3CWB - chains D and H of the 20 polymer chains in the assembly; structure by X-ray diffraction, 3.51 A resolution.

Chain D:
Name: Mitochondrial cytochrome C1, heme protein
Organism: Gallus gallus
Sequence (241 residues; row label = number of the first residue in the row):
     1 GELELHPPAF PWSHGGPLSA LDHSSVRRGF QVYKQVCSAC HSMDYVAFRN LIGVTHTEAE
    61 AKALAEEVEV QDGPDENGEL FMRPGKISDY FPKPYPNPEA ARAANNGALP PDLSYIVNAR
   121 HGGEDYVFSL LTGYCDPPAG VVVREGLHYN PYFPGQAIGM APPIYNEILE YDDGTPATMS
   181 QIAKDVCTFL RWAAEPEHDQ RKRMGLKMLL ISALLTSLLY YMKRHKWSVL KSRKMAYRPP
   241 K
Ion coordination: heme c Fe: His41, Met160
Ligand contacts: heme c (HEC): Val32, Val36, Cys37, Cys40, His41, Asn105, Ala108, Leu109, Pro110, Pro111, Leu113, Ile116, Arg120, Tyr126, Val127, Leu130, Leu131, Phe153, Ile158, Gly159, Met160, Pro163, Ile164, Val186

Chain H:
Name: Mitochondrial ubiquinol-cytochrome C reductase 11 kDa protein, complex III subunit VIII
Organism: Gallus gallus
Sequence (77 residues; numbered 2 to 78; the number before each row is that of its first residue):
     2 LRGSGEEEEE ELVDPLTTIR EHCEQTEKCV KARERLELCD ARVSSRSHTE EQCTEELFDF
    62 LHARDHCVAH KLFNKLK
Unresolved in the structure: 2-8
Disulfides: Cys24-Cys68, Cys40-Cys54

Chain D / chain H interface:
Residue-residue contacts - 34 pairs, chain D then chain H:
  Leu3(D) with Phe59(H), hydrophobic
  Leu5(D) with Phe59(H), hydrophobic; His63(H)
  Pro8(D) with His67(H); Ala70(H), hydrophobic
  Phe10(D) with Phe74(H), hydrophobic
  Pro11(D) with Ala70(H)
  Trp12(D) with Phe74(H), hydrophobic
  Arg28(D) with Lys78(H), hydrogen bond (side chain-backbone)
  Thr132(D) with Arg21(H)
  Pro138(D) with Cys54(H); Leu58(H)
  Ala139(D) with Asp41(H); Val44(H), hydrophobic; Gln53(H); Cys54(H), hydrogen bond (backbone-backbone)
  Pro151(D) with Phe59(H); Leu62(H), hydrophobic
  Tyr152(D) with Asp66(H), hydrogen bond
  Asn166(D) with Asp15(H)
  Glu167(D) with Leu13(H)
  Thr178(D) with Val14(H); Asp15(H); Pro16(H); Leu77(H)
  Met179(D) with Asp15(H), hydrogen bond (backbone-side chain)
  Ser180(D) with Asp15(H), hydrogen bond; Leu73(H); Leu77(H)
  Gln181(D) with Leu77(H); Lys78(H), hydrogen bond (side chain-backbone)
  Lys184(D) with Phe74(H); Lys78(H), hydrogen bond (side chain-backbone)
  Asp185(D) with Lys78(H)
Interface residues without a listed pair, chain D (30 interface residues in all): Glu4, Ala9, Asp22, Phe128, Gly133, Gly140, Val141, Tyr149, Gln156, Pro176
Interface residues without a listed pair, chain H (24 interface residues in all): Leu17, Ser45, Thr55, Glu56

Summary:
The interface between chain D and chain H involves 30 residues on one side and 24 on the other; the contacts
include 7 hydrogen bonds. Polar contacts include Arg28(D)-Lys78(H), Tyr152(D)-Asp66(H) and Met179(D)-Asp15(H).
Bound to chain D: heme c.
Here chain D is Mitochondrial cytochrome C1, heme protein and chain H is Mitochondrial ubiquinol-cytochrome C
reductase 11 kDa protein, complex III subunit VIII, both from Gallus gallus. Entry 3CWB (Chicken Cytochrome
BC1 Complex inhibited by an iodinated analogue of the polyketide Crocacin-D) was determined by X-ray
diffraction.
